8Y1U - chains A and D of the 4 polymer chains in the assembly; structure by X-ray diffraction, 2.41 A resolution.

Chain A:
Name: Ankyrin repeat and SOCS box protein 7
Source organism: Homo sapiens
UniProt: Q9H672 (ASB7_HUMAN); numbering as in UniProt (aligned over 11-318)
Sequence (309 residues; row label = number of the first residue in the row):
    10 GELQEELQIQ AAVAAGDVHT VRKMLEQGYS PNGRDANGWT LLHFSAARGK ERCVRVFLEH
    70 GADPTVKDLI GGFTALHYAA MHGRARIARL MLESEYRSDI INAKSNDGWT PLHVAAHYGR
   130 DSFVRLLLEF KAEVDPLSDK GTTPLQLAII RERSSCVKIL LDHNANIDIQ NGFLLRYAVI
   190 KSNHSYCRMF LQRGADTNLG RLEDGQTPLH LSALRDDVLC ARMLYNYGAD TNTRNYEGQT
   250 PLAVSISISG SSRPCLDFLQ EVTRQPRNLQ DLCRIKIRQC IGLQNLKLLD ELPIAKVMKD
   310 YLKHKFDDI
Disordered / not traced: 10-11, 317-318
Differences from the reference sequence: expression tag (10)
From the paper describing this entry:
  - mutagenesis - Y87A, H126A, Y127A, Y186A: unchanged binding to Peptide from Leucine zipper putative tumor suppressor 1

Chain D:
Name: Elongin-C
Source organism: Homo sapiens
UniProt: Q15369 (ELOC_HUMAN); numbering as in UniProt (aligned over 17-112)
Sequence (96 residues; numbered 17 to 112; the number before each row is that of its first residue):
    17 MYVKLISSDG HEFIVKREHA LTSGTIKAML SGPGQFAENE TNEVNFREIP SHVLSKVCMY
    77 FTYKVRYTNS STEIPEFPIA PEIALELLMA ANFLDC
Disordered / not traced: 17, 19-26, 40-60, 62-64, 110-112

How chain A and chain D interact:
Residue-residue contacts (19):
  Asn-241(A) with Ile-90(D)
  Thr-272(A) with Ile-90(D)
  Arg-273(A) with Tyr-83(D); Asn-85(D); Ile-90(D)
  Pro-275(A) with Thr-84(D); Ile-90(D), hydrophobic
  Arg-276(A) with Tyr-76(D), hydrogen bond (backbone-side chain)
  Asn-277(A) with Tyr-76(D)
  Leu-278(A) with Tyr-76(D), hydrogen bond (backbone-side chain); Ala-107(D)
  Gln-279(A) with Ala-107(D)
  Leu-281(A) with Ile-95(D)
  Cys-282(A) with Ile-95(D); Ala-100(D); Leu-104(D), hydrophobic
  Lys-285(A) with Ile-95(D); Pro-97(D)
  Cys-289(A) with Pro-97(D), hydrophobic
Also at the interface, not in a pair above, chain A (13 interface residues in all): Gln-274
Also at the interface, not in a pair above, chain D (13 interface residues in all): Lys-80, Leu-103, Asn-108

Summary:
The chain A/chain D interface involves 13 residues from each chain, with 2 hydrogen bonds. Among the polar
pairs are Arg-276(A)/Tyr-76(D) and Leu-278(A)/Tyr-76(D). The paper reports that Y87A, H126A and Y127A of chain
A, among others, leave binding to Peptide from Leucine zipper putative tumor suppressor 1 unchanged.
Here chain A is Ankyrin repeat and SOCS box protein 7 and chain D is Elongin-C, both from Homo sapiens. Entry
8Y1U (Crystal structure of ASB7-Elongin B/C bound to the LZTS1-degron) was determined by X-ray diffraction.
